PDB entry 6RYZ | X-ray diffraction, 1.50 A resolution | chains A and B of the 3 polymer chains in the assembly

[Chain A (and B)]
Protein: Adenosyl-chloride synthase
Organism: Salinispora tropica CNB-440
Notes: EC 2.5.1.94; chain B of this document is another copy of the same molecule, construct and numbering; everything in this record applies to it too
Reference sequence: A4X3Q0 (SALL_SALTO); numbering as in UniProt (aligned over 1-283)
Sequence (283 residues; numbered 1 to 283; the number before each row is that of its first residue):
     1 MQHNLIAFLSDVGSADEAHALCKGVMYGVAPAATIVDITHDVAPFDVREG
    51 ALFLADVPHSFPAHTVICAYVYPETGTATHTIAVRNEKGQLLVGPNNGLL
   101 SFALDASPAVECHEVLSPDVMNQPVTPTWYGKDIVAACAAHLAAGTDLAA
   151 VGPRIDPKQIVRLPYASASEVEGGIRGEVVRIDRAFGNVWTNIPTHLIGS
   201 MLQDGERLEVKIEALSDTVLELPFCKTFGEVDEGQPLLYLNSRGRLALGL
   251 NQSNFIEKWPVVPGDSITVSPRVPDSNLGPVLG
Not modelled in the structure: 1, 215-217, 272-283 (chain B: 202-206, 215-216, 272-283)
Small-molecule neighbours:
  - S-adenosylmethionine (SAM), molecule 1: Asp11, Val12, Asp16, Ala18, Phe45, Tyr70, Val71, Tyr72, Pro73, Thr75, Thr128, Trp129
  - S-adenosylmethionine (SAM), molecule 2: Asp183, Phe186, Asn188, Trp190, Phe228, Ser242, Arg243, Leu250, Asn251, Gln252, Ser253
UniProt features mapped onto this chain:
  - binding site (substrate): Asp11, Tyr70 to Tyr72, Thr128 to Gly131
  - binding site (chloride): Gly131
Reported in the primary citation:
  - conformationally variable residues (side-chain flip): Arg243
  - binding site for S-adenosylmethionine: Arg243
  - mutagenesis - V12M, Y70M, W129F, D183E, F186L, W190A: decreased catalytic activity
  - mutagenesis - D183A, F186A, N188A, F228A, F228I: abolished catalytic activity
  - self-association interface (contacts with another copy of this molecule); pairs are residue here / residue on that copy: Glu17-Arg243 (salt bridge)

[Interface between chain A and chain B]
Residue-residue contacts (51; chain A residue first):
  Asp11(A) - Phe186(B)
  Val12(A) - Ala185(B)
  Val12(A) - Phe186(B)  hydrophobic
  Ser14(A) - Thr39(B)  hydrogen bond (backbone-side chain)
  Ala15(A) - Thr39(B)  hydrogen bond (backbone-side chain)
  Ala15(A) - Asp41(B)
  Ala15(A) - Phe53(B)
  Asp16(A) - Ile38(B)
  Asp16(A) - Thr39(B)
  Asp16(A) - Phe53(B)
  Asp16(A) - Arg181(B)  salt bridge
  Glu17(A) - Ile38(B)
  Glu17(A) - Phe53(B)
  Glu17(A) - Arg181(B)  salt bridge
  Glu17(A) - Arg243(B)  salt bridge
  His19(A) - Ile38(B)  hydrogen bond (side chain-backbone)
  Ala20(A) - Asp37(B)
  Ala20(A) - Ile38(B)  hydrophobic
  Ala20(A) - Phe61(B)
  Leu21(A) - Asp56(B)
  Leu21(A) - Val57(B)  hydrophobic
  Leu21(A) - Ser60(B)
  Leu21(A) - Arg243(B)
  Lys23(A) - Val36(B)
  Gly24(A) - Ser60(B)
  Gly24(A) - Phe61(B)
  Gly24(A) - Pro62(B)
  Val25(A) - Ser60(B)  hydrogen bond (backbone-backbone)
  Tyr27(A) - Leu5(B)  hydrophobic
  Tyr27(A) - Thr34(B)
  Gly28(A) - Pro62(B)
  Pro44(A) - Ala185(B)
  Pro44(A) - Phe186(B)  hydrophobic
  Phe45(A) - Phe186(B)  hydrophobic
  Phe45(A) - Gln252(B)
  Phe45(A) - Ser253(B)
  Pro73(A) - Gln252(B)
  Thr75(A) - Thr227(B)  hydrogen bond (backbone-side chain)
  Gly76(A) - Lys226(B)  hydrogen bond (backbone-side chain)
  Gly76(A) - Thr227(B)
  Thr77(A) - Thr227(B)
  Thr126(A) - Ser242(B)
  Pro127(A) - Lys226(B)
  Pro127(A) - Thr227(B)
  Thr128(A) - Lys226(B)
  Thr128(A) - Thr227(B)
  Thr128(A) - Phe228(B)
  Thr128(A) - Tyr239(B)
  Thr128(A) - Ser242(B)
  Trp129(A) - Ser242(B)
  Trp129(A) - Arg243(B)
Also at the interface, not in a pair above, chain A (27 interface residues in all): Gly13, Ala18, Pro31
Also at the interface, not in a pair above, chain B (29 interface residues in all): Leu52, His64, Asp183, Leu240, Asn241
From the paper, about this interface:
  - specific contacts: Glu17(A)-Arg243(B) (salt bridge)

[Summary]
The interface between chain A and chain B involves 27 residues on one side and 29 on the other, with 6
hydrogen bonds and 3 salt bridges. Polar pairs include Asp16(A)-Arg181(B), Glu17(A)-Arg181(B) and
Glu17(A)-Arg243(B). The authors report a salt bridge between Glu17(A) and Arg243(B). From the paper: a binding
site for S-adenosylmethionine at Arg243(A); V12M, Y70M and W129F of chain A, among others, reduce catalytic
activity; 11 substitutions were tested in all.
Chain A and chain B are both Adenosyl-chloride synthase (Salinispora tropica CNB-440); the structure, SalL
with S-adenosyl methionine, was determined by X-ray diffraction, deposited together with 6RZ2.
